8DXM - chains A and B; structure by X-ray diffraction, 1.99 A resolution.

Chain A:
Name: Reverse transcriptase/ribonuclease H
Source organism: Human immunodeficiency virus type 1 group M subtype B (isolate BH10)
Notes: EC 2.7.7.49, 2.7.7.7, 3.1.26.13, 3.1.13.2
Reference sequence: P03366 (POL_HV1B1); residues 1-555 here correspond to UniProt positions 600-1154 (UniProt number = residue number + 599)
Sequence (557 residues; row label = number of the first residue in the row; numbers below 1 keep their minus sign (Met-1 is residue -1)):
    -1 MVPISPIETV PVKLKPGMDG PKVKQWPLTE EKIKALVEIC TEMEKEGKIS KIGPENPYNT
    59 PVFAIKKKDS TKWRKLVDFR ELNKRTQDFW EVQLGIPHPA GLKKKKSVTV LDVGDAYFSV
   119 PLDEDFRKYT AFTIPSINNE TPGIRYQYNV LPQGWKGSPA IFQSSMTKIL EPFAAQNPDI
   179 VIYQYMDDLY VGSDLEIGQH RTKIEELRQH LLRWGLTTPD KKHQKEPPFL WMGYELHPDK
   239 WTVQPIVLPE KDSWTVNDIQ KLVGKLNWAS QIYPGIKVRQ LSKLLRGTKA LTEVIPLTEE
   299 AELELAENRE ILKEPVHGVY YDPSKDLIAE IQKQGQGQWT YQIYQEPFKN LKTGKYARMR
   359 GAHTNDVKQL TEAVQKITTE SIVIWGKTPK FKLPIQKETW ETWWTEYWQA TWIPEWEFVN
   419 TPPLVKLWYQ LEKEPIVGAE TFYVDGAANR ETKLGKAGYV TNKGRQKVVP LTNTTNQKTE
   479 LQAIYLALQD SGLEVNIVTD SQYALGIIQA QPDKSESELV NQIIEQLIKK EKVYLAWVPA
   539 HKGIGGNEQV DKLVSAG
Not modelled in the structure: 555
Construct notes: expression tag (-1 to 0); engineered mutation Ala172 (Lys771 in P03366), Ala173 (Lys772 in P03366), Ser280 (Cys879 in P03366)
Metal / ion sites: Mg2+: Asp443, Asp549
Small-molecule neighbours:
  - 4-bromophenol (BML): Ile5, Ala114, Ser117, Val118, Phe160, Ser163, Met164, Ile167, Trp212, Leu214
  - Rilpivirine (T27; 4-{[4-({4-[(E)-2-cyanoethenyl]-2,6-dimethylphenyl}amino)pyrimidin-2-yl]amino}benzonitrile): Pro95, Leu100, Lys101, Lys102, Lys103, Val106, Val179, Tyr181, Tyr188, Gly190, Pro225, Phe227, Leu228, Trp229, Leu234, His235, Pro236, Tyr318
UniProt features mapped onto this chain:
  - region: Phe227 to His235 (RT 'primer grip')
  - motif: Trp398 to Trp414 (Tryptophan repeat motif)
  - binding site (Mg(2+)): Asp110, Asp185, Asp186, Asp443, Glu478, Asp498, Asp549
  - site: Trp401 (Essential for RT p66/p51 heterodimerization), Trp414 (Essential for RT p66/p51 heterodimerization), Phe440, Tyr441 (Cleavage)
Reported in the primary citation:
  - binding site for 4-bromophenol: Phe160, Met164, Trp212

Chain B:
Name: p51 RT
Source organism: Human immunodeficiency virus type 1 group M subtype B (isolate BH10)
Reference sequence: P03366 (POL_HV1B1); residues 1-428 here correspond to UniProt positions 600-1027 (UniProt number = residue number + 599)
Sequence (428 residues; each row starts with the number of its first residue):
     1 PISPIETVPV KLKPGMDGPK VKQWPLTEEK IKALVEICTE MEKEGKISKI GPENPYNTPV
    61 FAIKKKDSTK WRKLVDFREL NKRTQDFWEV QLGIPHPAGL KKKKSVTVLD VGDAYFSVPL
   121 DEDFRKYTAF TIPSINNETP GIRYQYNVLP QGWKGSPAIF QSSMTKILEP FKKQNPDIVI
   181 YQYMDDLYVG SDLEIGQHRT KIEELRQHLL RWGLTTPDKK HQKEPPFLWM GYELHPDKWT
   241 VQPIVLPEKD SWTVNDIQKL VGKLNWASQI YPGIKVRQLS KLLRGTKALT EVIPLTEEAE
   301 LELAENREIL KEPVHGVYYD PSKDLIAEIQ KQGQGQWTYQ IYQEPFKNLK TGKYARMRGA
   361 HTNDVKQLTE AVQKITTESI VIWGKTPKFK LPIQKETWET WWTEYWQATW IPEWEFVNTP
   421 PLVKLWYQ
Not modelled in the structure: 1-4, 215-223
Construct notes: engineered mutation Ser280 (Cys879 in P03366)
UniProt features mapped onto this chain:
  - region: Phe227 to His235 (RT 'primer grip')
  - motif: Trp398 to Trp414 (Tryptophan repeat motif)
  - binding site (Mg(2+)): Asp110, Asp185, Asp186
  - site (Essential for RT p66/p51 heterodimerization): Trp401, Trp414

Interface between chain A and chain B:
Pairs across the interface - 112 pairs, chain A then chain B:
  Val8(A) with Pro52(B); Glu53(B)
  Pro9(A) with Glu53(B)
  Gln85(A) with Glu53(B), hydrogen bond (side chain-backbone)
  Asp86(A) with Lys20(B), salt bridge; Pro55(B)
  Phe87(A) with Pro52(B); Glu53(B); Pro55(B)
  Trp88(A) with Pro52(B), hydrogen bond (backbone-backbone); Asn54(B); Pro55(B); Asn57(B); Thr131(B); Arg143(B)
  Val90(A) with Pro140(B), hydrophobic
  Gly93(A) with Asn137(B)
  Pro95(A) with Asn136(B); Asn137(B)
  His96(A) with Asn136(B), hydrogen bond (backbone-side chain)
  Gly99(A) with Asn136(B); Glu138(B)
  Leu100(A) with Asn136(B); Glu138(B)
  Lys101(A) with Glu138(B), salt bridge
  Ser162(A) with Pro52(B)
  Thr165(A) with Pro140(B)
  Glu169(A) with Lys49(B), salt bridge
  Met357(A) with Glu396(B)
  Gln373(A) with Thr397(B); Thr400(B); Trp401(B), hydrogen bond
  Thr376(A) with Thr400(B); Trp401(B)
  Thr377(A) with Thr400(B), hydrogen bond
  Ile380(A) with Pro25(B), hydrophobic; Leu26(B); Thr27(B)
  Val381(A) with Pro25(B), hydrophobic; Ile135(B); Asn136(B), hydrogen bond (backbone-backbone)
  Ile382(A) with Ile135(B); Asn136(B)
  Trp383(A) with Ile135(B)
  Gly384(A) with Thr27(B); Glu28(B), hydrogen bond (backbone-backbone); Ile135(B)
  Thr386(A) with Trp401(B)
  Trp402(A) with Lys331(B), hydrogen bond (backbone-side chain); His361(B); Thr362(B); Asp364(B)
  Tyr405(A) with Lys331(B), hydrogen bond (backbone-side chain)
  Trp406(A) with Lys331(B); Pro392(B), hydrophobic; Val417(B); Asn418(B); Thr419(B); Pro420(B); Pro421(B)
  Gln407(A) with Lys331(B), hydrogen bond (backbone-side chain); Pro392(B); Ile393(B); Gln394(B), hydrogen bond; Val417(B), hydrogen bond (side chain-backbone)
  Ala408(A) with Lys331(B); Trp337(B), hydrophobic; Asp364(B); Pro392(B), hydrogen bond (backbone-backbone); Ile393(B)
  Thr409(A) with Asp364(B); Val365(B)
  Trp410(A) with Thr362(B); Asn363(B); Val365(B), hydrophobic; Trp401(B); Tyr405(B)
  Pro412(A) with Trp401(B), hydrophobic
  Pro433(A) with Asn255(B); Thr290(B)
  Val435(A) with Thr290(B)
  Thr439(A) with Lys287(B); Ala288(B); Leu289(B), hydrogen bond (side chain-backbone)
  Tyr441(A) with Val254(B); Gln258(B); Thr286(B); Lys287(B), hydrogen bond (side chain-backbone)
  Val458(A) with Thr286(B)
  Thr459(A) with Thr286(B)
  Asn460(A) with Thr286(B); Lys287(B); Ala288(B)
  Asn494(A) with Leu289(B)
  Val496(A) with Leu289(B), hydrophobic
  Gly504(A) with Pro420(B)
  Gln507(A) with Pro420(B)
  Tyr532(A) with Asn255(B), hydrogen bond; Leu289(B), hydrophobic
  Trp535(A) with Leu422(B), hydrophobic; Trp426(B), hydrophobic
  Val536(A) with Gln258(B)
  Pro537(A) with Gly262(B); Asn265(B)
  Lys540(A) with Asn265(B); Ser280(B), hydrogen bond (backbone-side chain)
  Gly541(A) with Ser280(B)
  Ile542(A) with Leu283(B), hydrophobic
  Gly543(A) with Leu283(B); Gly285(B)
  Gly544(A) with Gly285(B), hydrogen bond (backbone-backbone); Thr286(B)
Interface residues without a listed pair, chain A (64 interface residues in all): Ile94, Ala158, Ile159, Tyr181, Thr369, Thr403, Ile434, Ala508, Ala534, Gln547
Interface residues without a listed pair, chain B (59 interface residues in all): Tyr56, Val261, Val276, Arg284, Leu368, Lys424

In short:
64 residues of chain A face 59 of chain B across their interface; the contacts include 18 hydrogen bonds and 3
salt bridges. Among the polar pairs are Asp86(A)-Lys20(B), Lys101(A)-Glu138(B) and Glu169(A)-Lys49(B). Ligands
of chain A: 4-bromophenol and Rilpivirine. The paper reports a binding site for 4-bromophenol at Phe160(A),
Met164(A) and Trp212(A).
Chain A is Reverse transcriptase/ribonuclease H and chain B is p51 RT, both from Human immunodeficiency virus
type 1 group M subtype B (isolate BH10); the structure, HIV-1 reverse transcriptase/rilpivirine with bound
fragment 4-bromophenol at the Knuckles site, was determined by X-ray diffraction together with 8DX2, 8DX3,
8DX8, 8DXB, 8DXE, 8DXG and 5 further entries from the same study.
